PDB entry 8U3B | electron microscopy, 3.23 A resolution | chains H and 1 of the 11 polymer chains in the assembly

== Chain H ==
Molecule: Nitrate/nitrite response regulator protein NarL
From: Escherichia coli
UniProtKB: P0AF28 (NARL_ECOLI); residue numbers follow UniProt; this construct covers 151-216
Amino-acid sequence (74 residues; row label = number of the first residue in the row):
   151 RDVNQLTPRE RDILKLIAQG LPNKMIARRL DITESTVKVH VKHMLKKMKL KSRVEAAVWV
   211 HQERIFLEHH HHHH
Not modelled in the structure: 217-224
Construct notes: expression tag (217-224)
Curated features (UniProtKB/Swiss-Prot):
  - DNA-binding region: Asn173 to Lys192 (H-T-H motif)
What the authors report for this chain:
  - binding site for the 69-nt DNA strand (chain 1): Lys188, Lys192
  - mutagenesis - R178A: unchanged expression

== Chain 1 ==
Molecule: 69-nt DNA strand
Sequence (69 nucleotides; each row starts with the number of its first residue):
     7 AGTAACCAAT AAATGGTATT TAAAATGCAA ATTATCAGGC GTACCCTCTT TGCGAATTCG
    67 CGGCAGCGG

== Chain H / chain 1 interface ==
Residue-residue contacts - 13 pairs, chain H then chain 1:
  Asn173(H) with DA18(1), hydrogen bond to the phosphate
  Lys188(H) with DA19(1), base contact; DT20(1), hydrogen bond to the base; DG21(1), base contact
  Lys192(H) with DG21(1), hydrogen bond to the base; DG22(1), hydrogen bond to the base
  Leu195(H) with DT20(1), phosphate contact
  Lys196(H) with DT20(1), sugar contact; DG21(1), salt bridge to the phosphate
  Lys201(H) with DT20(1), phosphate contact
  Ser202(H) with DA19(1), hydrogen bond to the phosphate
  Arg203(H) with DA18(1), sugar contact; DA19(1), salt bridge to the phosphate
Interface residues without a listed pair, chain H (9 interface residues in all): Pro172
Interface residues without a listed pair, chain 1 (6 interface residues in all): DA17

== Overview ==
The interface between chain H and chain 1 involves 9 residues on one side and 6 on the other, with 5 hydrogen
bonds and 2 salt bridges. Among the polar pairs are Lys188(H)-DT20(1), Lys192(H)-DG21(1) and
Lys192(H)-DG22(1). The paper reports a binding site for the 69-nt DNA strand (chain 1) at Lys188(H) and
Lys192(H); R178A of chain H leaves expression unchanged.
Here chain H is Nitrate/nitrite response regulator protein NarL (Escherichia coli) and chain 1 is a 69-nt DNA
strand. Entry 8U3B (Cryo-EM structure of E. coli NarL-transcription activation complex at 3.2A) was determined
by electron microscopy.
